PDB entry 2LGF | solution NMR | chains A and B

Chain A:
Protein: Calmodulin
Organism: Homo sapiens
Notes: fragment: sequence database residues 4-149
UniProtKB: P62158 (CALM_HUMAN); residues 2-148 here correspond to UniProt positions 3-149 (UniProt number = residue number + 1)
Chain sequence (147 residues; each row starts with the number of its first residue):
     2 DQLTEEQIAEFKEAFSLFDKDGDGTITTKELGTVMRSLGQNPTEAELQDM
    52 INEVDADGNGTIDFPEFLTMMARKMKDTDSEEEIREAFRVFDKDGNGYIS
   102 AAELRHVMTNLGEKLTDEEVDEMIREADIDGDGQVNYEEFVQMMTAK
Unresolved in the structure: 2
Bound ions: Ca2+ site 1: Asp20, Asp22, Asp24, Thr26, Glu31; Ca2+ site 2: Asp56, Asp58, Asn60, Thr62, Glu67; Ca2+ site 3: Asp93, Asp95, Asn97, Tyr99, Glu104; Ca2+ site 4: Asp129, Asp131, Asp133, Gln135, Glu140

Chain B:
Protein: L-selectin
Notes: fragment: sequence database residues 349-363
UniProtKB: P14151 (LYAM1_HUMAN); residues 349-363 here = UniProt positions 349-363
Chain sequence (15 residues; row label = number of the first residue in the row):
   349 AFIIWLARRLKKGKK

Interface between chain A and chain B:
Residue-residue contacts (37; chain A residue first):
  Glu7(A) with Lys360(B)
  Gln8(A) with Lys360(B)
  Glu11(A) with Arg356(B); Lys359(B)
  Phe12(A) with Arg356(B)
  Glu14(A) with Lys359(B)
  Leu18(A) with Lys359(B)
  Phe19(A) with Ile352(B)
  Met36(A) with Ala349(B); Ile351(B)
  Leu39(A) with Ile351(B)
  Met51(A) with Ala349(B)
  Phe68(A) with Ile352(B)
  Met71(A) with Ala349(B); Phe350(B)
  Met72(A) with Ile352(B); Trp353(B); Arg356(B)
  Met76(A) with Trp353(B)
  Ala88(A) with Phe350(B)
  Phe92(A) with Phe350(B); Leu354(B)
  Met109(A) with Leu354(B); Ala355(B); Leu358(B)
  Leu112(A) with Ile351(B); Ile352(B)
  Glu114(A) with Ala355(B); Lys359(B)
  Thr117(A) with Lys362(B)
  Glu120(A) with Leu358(B); Lys359(B); Lys362(B)
  Met124(A) with Leu354(B); Arg357(B); Leu358(B)
  Met144(A) with Arg357(B)
Other interface residues (no listed pair), chain A (31 interface residues in all): Thr5, Ala15, Lys75, Val108, Leu116, Val121, Met145, Lys148
From the paper, about this interface:
  - interface residues, chain A: Met72(A), Met144(A)
  - interface residues, chain B: Ile352(B), Leu354(B), Leu358(B), Lys359(B)

In short:
The interface between chain A and chain B involves 31 residues on one side and 13 on the other. Asp20(A),
Asp22(A), Asp24(A), Thr26(A) and Glu31(A) coordinate Ca2+ site 1. Asp56(A), Asp58(A), Asn60(A), Thr62(A) and
Glu67(A) coordinate Ca2+ site 2. The paper reports interface residues Met72(A), Met144(A) and Ile352(B) among
others.
Here chain A is Calmodulin (Homo sapiens) and chain B is L-selectin. Entry 2LGF (Solution structure of
Ca2+/calmodulin complexed with a peptide representing the calmodulin-binding domain of L-selectin) was
determined by solution NMR.
